PDB entry 2F16 | X-ray diffraction, 2.80 A resolution | chains L and M of the 28 polymer chains in the assembly

Chain L:
Name: Proteasome component C5
Source organism: Saccharomyces cerevisiae
Notes: EC 3.4.25.1
UniProtKB: P23724 (PSB1_YEAST); the construct lacks a stretch of the UniProt sequence and is renumbered around it, so the offset changes along the chain: -9 to -1 = UniProt 20-28; 1-70 = UniProt 29-98; 71-106 = UniProt 100-135; 107-144 = UniProt 138-175; 2 more segments
Chain sequence (222 residues; row label = number of the first residue in the row; note: 2 numbers in that range are skipped by the numbering (no residue carries them; nothing is unmodelled there); a row labelled like 10A-10B holds insertion residues (10A, then the next letters in order); numbers below 1 keep their minus sign (Gln-9 is residue -9)):
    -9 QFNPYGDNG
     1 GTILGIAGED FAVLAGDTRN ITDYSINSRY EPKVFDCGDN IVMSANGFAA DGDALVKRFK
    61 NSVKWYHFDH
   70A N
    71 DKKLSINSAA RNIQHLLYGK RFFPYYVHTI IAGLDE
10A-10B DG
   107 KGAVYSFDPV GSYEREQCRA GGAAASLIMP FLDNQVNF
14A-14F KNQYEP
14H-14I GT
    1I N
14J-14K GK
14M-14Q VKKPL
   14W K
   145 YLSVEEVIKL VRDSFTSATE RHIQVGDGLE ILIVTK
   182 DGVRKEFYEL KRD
From the paper describing this entry:
  - binding site for bortezomib: Asp114

Chain M:
Name: Proteasome component PRE4
Source organism: Saccharomyces cerevisiae
Notes: EC 3.4.25.1
UniProtKB: P30657 (PSB4_YEAST); the construct lacks a stretch of the UniProt sequence and is renumbered around it, so the offset changes along the chain: -8 to -1 = UniProt 34-41; 1-70 = UniProt 42-111; 74-92 = UniProt 120-138; 93-105 = UniProt 141-153; 3 more segments
Chain sequence (233 residues; row label = number of the first residue in the row; note: 6 numbers in that range are skipped by the numbering (no residue carries them; nothing is unmodelled there); a row labelled like 71B-71D holds insertion residues (71B, then the next letters in order); numbers below 1 keep their minus sign (Thr-8 is residue -8)):
    -8 TQQPIVTG
     1 TSVISMKYDN GVIIAADNLG SYGSLLRFNG VERLIPVGDN TVVGISGDIS DMQHIERLLK
    61 DLVTENAYDN
   69A P
   69C L
   70A A
   71A D
    72 A
71B-71D EEA
    74 LEPSYIFEYL ATVMYQRRS
92A-92B KM
    93 NPLWNAIIVA GVQ
10A-10B SN
   106 GDQFLRYVNL LGVTYSSPTL ATGFGAHMAN PLLRKV
14A-14G VDRESDI
   144 PKTTVQVAEE AIVNAMRVLY YRDARSSRNF SLAIIDKN
   18A T
   183 GLTFKKNLQV ENMKWDFAKD IKGYGTQKI

Chain L / chain M interface:
Residue-residue contacts (38; chain L residue first):
  Gln-9(L) with Thr-8(M), hydrogen bond
  Phe-8(L) with Thr-8(M); Arg91(M); Met92B(M); Pro94(M), hydrophobic; Leu115(M), hydrophobic
  Asn-7(L) with Leu116(M)
  Pro-6(L) with Arg91(M), hydrogen bond (backbone-side chain); Met92B(M), hydrophobic; Leu116(M)
  Tyr-5(L) with Arg91(M)
  Asn-2(L) with Val118(M)
  Asn20(L) with Tyr120(M)
  Ser25(L) with His132(M)
  Ile26(L) with Arg139(M), hydrogen bond (backbone-side chain)
  Asn27(L) with Tyr120(M), hydrogen bond; Ser122(M)
  Ser28(L) with Ser121(M), hydrogen bond (side chain-backbone)
  Glu31(L) with Arg111(M), salt bridge; Tyr120(M); Ser121(M), hydrogen bond (side chain-backbone)
  Phe48(L) with Arg91(M); Leu116(M); Val118(M), hydrophobic
  Ala50(L) with Tyr88(M), hydrophobic; Leu116(M); Gly117(M); Val118(M)
  Asp51(L) with Tyr88(M), hydrogen bond; Arg91(M), salt bridge
  Asp53(L) with Thr119(M)
  Ala54(L) with Tyr88(M)
  Lys57(L) with Glu81(M), salt bridge
  Phe93(L) with Arg91(M); Ser92(M)
  Glu190(L) with Arg14C(M), salt bridge
  Arg193(L) with Asp14B(M), salt bridge; Arg14C(M)
Also at the interface, not in a pair above, chain L (25 interface residues in all): Gly-4, Arg29, Tyr30, Tyr95
Also at the interface, not in a pair above, chain M (23 interface residues in all): Trp96, Leu125, Ala131

Overview:
25 residues of chain L and 23 residues of chain M are in contact, with 7 hydrogen bonds and 5 salt bridges.
Polar contacts include Glu31(L)-Arg111(M), Asp51(L)-Arg91(M) and Lys57(L)-Glu81(M). The paper reports a
binding site for bortezomib at Asp114(L).
Chain L is Proteasome component C5 and chain M is Proteasome component PRE4, both from Saccharomyces
cerevisiae; the structure, Crystal structure of the yeast 20S proteasome in complex with bortezomib, was
determined by X-ray diffraction.
